PDB entry 7U31 | X-ray diffraction, 2.38 A resolution | chain A

== Chain A ==
Molecule: Glycogen synthase kinase-3 beta
Source organism: Homo sapiens
Notes: EC 2.7.11.26, 2.7.11.1
Reference sequence: P49841 (GSK3B_HUMAN); numbering as in UniProt (aligned over 36-385)
Sequence (350 residues; numbered 36 to 385; the number before each row is that of its first residue):
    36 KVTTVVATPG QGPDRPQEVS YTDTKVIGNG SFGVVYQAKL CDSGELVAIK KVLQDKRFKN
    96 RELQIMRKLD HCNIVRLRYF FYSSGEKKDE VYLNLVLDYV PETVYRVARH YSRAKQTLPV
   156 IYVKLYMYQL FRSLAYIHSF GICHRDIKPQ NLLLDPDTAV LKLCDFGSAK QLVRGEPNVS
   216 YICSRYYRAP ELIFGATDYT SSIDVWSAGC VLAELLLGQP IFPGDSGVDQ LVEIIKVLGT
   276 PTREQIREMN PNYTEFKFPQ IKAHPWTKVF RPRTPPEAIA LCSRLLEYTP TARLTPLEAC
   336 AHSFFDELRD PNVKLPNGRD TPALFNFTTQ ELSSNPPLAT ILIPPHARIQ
UniProt features mapped onto this chain:
  - active site: D181 (Proton acceptor)
  - binding site (ATP): I62 to V70, K85
  - modified residue: Y216 (Phosphotyrosine)
  - mutagenesis: K85 to K86 (Abolished serine/threonine-protein kinase activity), R96 (R96A: Prevents the phosphorylation of phosphate-primed glycogen synthase), L128 (L128A: Abolishes activity toward AXIN1)
Ligand contacts: L7I (5-(4-fluorophenyl)-4-[1-(methanesulfonyl)azetidin-3-yl]pyrimidin-2-amine): I62, F67, V70, A83, K85, V110, L132, D133, Y134, V135, P136, T138, R141, L188, C199, D200
From the paper describing this entry:
  - binding site for L7I: K85, D133, V135, R141, D200
  - conformationally variable residues (side-chain flip): R141, Q185
  - specificity-determining residues: L132, P136 (proposed by the authors, not directly observed)

== Summary ==
Chain A binds compound L7I. Curated annotation (UniProt) lists active-site residue D181, 10 ATP-binding
residues and 4 mutagenesis sites. From the paper: a binding site for L7I at K85, D133 and V135 among others;
specificity determinants L132 and P136.
Chain A is Glycogen synthase kinase-3 beta (Homo sapiens); the structure, Crystal structure of human GSK3B in
complex with G5, was determined by X-ray diffraction, deposited together with 7U2Z, 7U33 and 7U36.
